9CU1 - chains E and G of the 14 polymer chains in the assembly; structure by electron microscopy, 2.83 A resolution.

Chain E:
Molecule: Nitrogenase iron protein 1
Organism: Azotobacter vinelandii
Notes: EC 1.18.6.1
UniProt: P00459 (NIFH1_AZOVI); numbering as in UniProt (aligned over 1-290)
Amino-acid sequence (290 residues; row label = number of the first residue in the row):
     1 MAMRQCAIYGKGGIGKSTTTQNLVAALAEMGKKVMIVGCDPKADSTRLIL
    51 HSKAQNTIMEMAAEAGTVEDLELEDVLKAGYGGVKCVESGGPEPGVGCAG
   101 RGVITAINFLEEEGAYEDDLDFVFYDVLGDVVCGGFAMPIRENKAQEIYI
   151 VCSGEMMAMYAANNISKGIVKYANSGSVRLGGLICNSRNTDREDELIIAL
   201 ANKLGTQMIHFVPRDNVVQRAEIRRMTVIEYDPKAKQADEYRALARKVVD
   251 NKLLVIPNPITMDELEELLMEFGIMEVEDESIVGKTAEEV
Unresolved in the structure: 1-2, 277-290
Ion coordination: Mg2+: Ser-17 (together with ADP); 4Fe-4S cluster Fe: Cys-98, Cys-133 (shared with 2 residues of chain F)
Small-molecule neighbours:
  - ADP (adenosine-5'-diphosphate): Gly-12, Gly-13, Ile-14, Gly-15, Lys-16, Ser-17, Thr-18, Thr-19, Asn-186, Val-212, Pro-213, Arg-214, Asp-215, Val-218, Gln-219, Tyr-241
  - 4Fe-4S cluster (SF4): Cys-98, Ala-99, Gly-100, Cys-133, Gly-134, Phe-136
UniProt features mapped onto this chain:
  - binding site (ATP): Gly-10 to Ser-17
  - binding site ([4Fe-4S] cluster): Cys-98, Cys-133
  - modified residue: Arg-101 (ADP-ribosylarginine)

Chain G:
Molecule: Protein FeSII
Organism: Azotobacter vinelandii
UniProt: Q44501 (FESII_AZOVI); residue numbers follow UniProt; this construct covers 1-122
Amino-acid sequence (122 residues; row label = number of the first residue in the row):
     1 MATIYFSSPLMPHNKKVQAVAGKRSTLLGVAQENGVKIPFECQDGNCGSC
    51 LVKITHLDGERIKGMLLTDKERNVLKSVGKLPKSEEERAAVRDLPPTYRL
   101 ACQTIVTDEDLLVEFTGEPGGA
Unresolved in the structure: 1
Ion coordination: 2Fe-2S cluster Fe: Cys-42, Cys-47, Cys-50, Cys-102
Small-molecule neighbours:
  - 2Fe-2S cluster (FES): Phe-40, Glu-41, Cys-42, Gly-45, Asn-46, Cys-47, Gly-48, Ser-49, Cys-50, Leu-100, Cys-102
  - 4Fe-4S cluster (SF4): Pro-119, Gly-121, Ala-122

Interface between chain E and chain G:
Contacting residue pairs (18):
  Thr-67(E) / Asn-73(G)  hydrogen bond
  Glu-69(E) / Arg-72(G)  salt bridge
  Gly-95(E) / Glu-41(G)
  Val-96(E) / Glu-41(G)
  Val-96(E) / Cys-47(G)  hydrophobic
  Gly-97(E) / Glu-41(G)  hydrogen bond (backbone-side chain)
  Gly-97(E) / Cys-47(G)
  Cys-98(E) / Pro-119(G)
  Cys-98(E) / Gly-120(G)
  Cys-98(E) / Gly-121(G)  hydrogen bond (side chain-backbone)
  Arg-101(E) / Asn-46(G)
  Arg-101(E) / Cys-47(G)  hydrogen bond (side chain-backbone)
  Arg-101(E) / Ser-77(G)
  Ile-104(E) / Ser-77(G)
  Ile-104(E) / Val-78(G)
  Thr-105(E) / Ser-77(G)  hydrogen bond
  Gly-134(E) / Gly-121(G)
  Gly-134(E) / Ala-122(G)
Other interface residues (no listed pair), chain E (12 interface residues in all): Asn-108, Arg-141
Other interface residues (no listed pair), chain G (13 interface residues in all): Ser-49, Lys-76

Summary:
12 residues of chain E face 13 of chain G across their interface; the contacts include 5 hydrogen bonds and 1
salt bridge. Among the polar pairs are Glu-69(E)/Arg-72(G), Thr-67(E)/Asn-73(G) and Gly-97(E)/Glu-41(G).
4Fe-4S cluster is bound between chain E and chain G.
Chain E is Nitrogenase iron protein 1 and chain G is Protein FeSII, both from Azotobacter vinelandii; the
structure, Azotobacter vinelandii filamentous 2:2:1 MoFeP:FeP:FeSII-Complex (termini; C1 symmetry), was
determined by electron microscopy together with 9CTZ, 9CU0 and 9CU2 from the same study.
